Entry 6ZP6 (X-ray diffraction, 2.80 A resolution); this record covers chains A and G of the 28 polymer chains in the assembly.

[Chain A]
Name: Proteasome subunit alpha type-2
Source organism: Saccharomyces cerevisiae S288C
Notes: EC 3.4.25.1
Reference sequence: P23639 (PSA2_YEAST); numbering as in UniProt (aligned over 1-250)
Amino-acid sequence (250 residues; row label = number of the first residue in the row):
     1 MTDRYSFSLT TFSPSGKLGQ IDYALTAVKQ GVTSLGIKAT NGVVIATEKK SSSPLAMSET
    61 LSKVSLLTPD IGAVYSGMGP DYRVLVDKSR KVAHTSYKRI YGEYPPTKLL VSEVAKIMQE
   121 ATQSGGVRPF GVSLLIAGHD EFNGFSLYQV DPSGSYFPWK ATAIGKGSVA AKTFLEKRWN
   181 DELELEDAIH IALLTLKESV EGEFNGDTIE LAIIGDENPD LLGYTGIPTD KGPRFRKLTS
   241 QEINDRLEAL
Swiss-Prot annotation at these positions:
  - cross-link: Lys108 (Glycyl lysine isopeptide (Lys-Gly) (interchain with G-Cter in ubiquitin))

[Chain G]
Name: Proteasome subunit alpha type-1
Source organism: Saccharomyces cerevisiae S288C
Notes: EC 3.4.25.1
Reference sequence: P21243 (PSA1_YEAST); residues -8 to 243 here correspond to UniProt positions 1-252 (UniProt number = residue number + 9)
Amino-acid sequence (252 residues; row label = number of the first residue in the row; numbers below 1 keep their minus sign (Met-8 is residue -8)):
    -8 MSGAAAASAA GYDRHITIFS PEGRLYQVEY AFKATNQTNI NSLAVRGKDC TVVISQKKVP
    52 DKLLDPTTVS YIFCISRTIG MVVNGPIPDA RNAALRAKAE AAEFRYKYGY DMPCDVLAKR
   112 MANLSQIYTQ RAYMRPLGVI LTFVSVDEEL GPSIYKTDPA GYYVGYKATA TGPKQQEITT
   172 NLENHFKKSK IDHINEESWE KVVEFAITHM IDALGTEFSK NDLEVGVATK DKFFTLSAEN
   232 IEERLVAIAE QD
Not modelled in the structure: -8 to 1, 243
Bound ions: Mg2+: Thr8, Tyr119, Arg122, Met125

[How chain A and chain G interact]
Pairs across the interface - 64 pairs, chain A then chain G:
  Asp3(A) - Tyr124(G)
  Tyr5(A) - Ile7(G)
  Tyr5(A) - Ala123(G)  hydrophobic
  Tyr5(A) - Tyr124(G)  hydrophobic
  Leu9(A) - Ile9(G)  hydrophobic
  Leu9(A) - Ala123(G)  hydrophobic
  Gln20(A) - Ile9(G)
  Gln20(A) - Phe10(G)  hydrogen bond (side chain-backbone)
  Tyr23(A) - Phe10(G)  hydrophobic
  Tyr23(A) - Ser11(G)
  Tyr23(A) - Pro12(G)  hydrophobic
  Tyr23(A) - Gly14(G)
  Ala24(A) - Phe10(G)  hydrophobic
  Thr26(A) - Pro12(G)
  Thr26(A) - Glu13(G)
  Ala27(A) - Gly14(G)
  Ser52(A) - Tyr153(G)  hydrogen bond
  Pro54(A) - Lys158(G)
  Pro54(A) - Glu174(G)
  Leu55(A) - Tyr157(G)
  Leu55(A) - Lys158(G)  hydrogen bond (backbone-backbone)
  Leu55(A) - Ala159(G)
  Leu55(A) - Thr170(G)
  Leu55(A) - Phe177(G)  hydrophobic
  Ala56(A) - Gly156(G)
  Ala56(A) - Tyr157(G)  hydrophobic
  Met57(A) - Arg37(G)
  Met57(A) - Val155(G)
  Met57(A) - Gly156(G)  hydrogen bond (backbone-backbone)
  Met57(A) - Tyr157(G)
  Met57(A) - Lys158(G)
  Thr60(A) - Tyr146(G)
  Thr60(A) - Val155(G)
  Thr60(A) - Gly156(G)  hydrogen bond (side chain-backbone)
  Leu61(A) - Tyr153(G)  hydrophobic
  Met78(A) - Phe10(G)  hydrophobic
  Met78(A) - Leu16(G)  hydrophobic
  Pro80(A) - Gln117(G)
  Pro80(A) - Ala151(G)
  Pro80(A) - Gly152(G)
  Pro80(A) - Tyr153(G)
  Asp81(A) - Gln117(G)
  Arg83(A) - Lys110(G)
  Arg83(A) - Ala113(G)  hydrogen bond (side chain-backbone)
  Arg83(A) - Asn114(G)
  Arg83(A) - Gly152(G)  hydrogen bond (side chain-backbone)
  Arg83(A) - Tyr154(G)
  Val84(A) - Asn114(G)
  Val84(A) - Gln117(G)
  Asp87(A) - Lys110(G)  salt bridge
  Asp87(A) - Asn114(G)
  Gly126(A) - Arg122(G)
  Gly126(A) - Ala123(G)  hydrogen bond (backbone-backbone)
  Val127(A) - Gln121(G)
  Val127(A) - Arg122(G)
  Arg128(A) - Thr8(G)
  Arg128(A) - Phe10(G)
  Arg128(A) - Leu16(G)
  Arg128(A) - Thr120(G)  hydrogen bond (side chain-backbone)
  Arg128(A) - Gln121(G)  hydrogen bond (backbone-backbone)
  Pro129(A) - Phe10(G)
  Pro129(A) - Gln121(G)
  Phe130(A) - Gln121(G)
  Gly131(A) - Phe10(G)
Also at the interface, not in a pair above, chain A (32 interface residues in all): Met1, Thr2, Gln30, Ser53, Ala121
Also at the interface, not in a pair above, chain G (33 interface residues in all): Leu173

[Overview]
32 residues of chain A face 33 of chain G across their interface, with 10 hydrogen bonds and 1 salt bridge.
Polar contacts include Asp87(A)-Lys110(G), Gln20(A)-Phe10(G) and Ser52(A)-Tyr153(G). The Mg2+ site is built by
Thr8(G), Tyr119(G), Arg122(G) and Met125(G).
Here chain A is Proteasome subunit alpha type-2 and chain G is Proteasome subunit alpha type-1, both from
Saccharomyces cerevisiae S288C. Entry 6ZP6 (Yeast 20S proteasome in complex with glidobactin-like natural
product HB334) was determined by X-ray diffraction together with 6ZOU and 6ZP8 from the same study.
